Entry 8DLF (electron microscopy, 3.23 A resolution); this record covers chains A and B of the 6 polymer chains in the assembly.

# Chain A (and B)
Molecule: Epstein-Barr nuclear antigen 1
Organism: Human herpesvirus 4 strain B95-8
Notes: chain B of this document is another copy of the same molecule, construct and numbering; everything in this record applies to it too
UniProt: P03211 (EBNA1_EBVB9); residues 458-617 here = UniProt positions 458-617
Sequence (160 residues; each row starts with the number of its first residue):
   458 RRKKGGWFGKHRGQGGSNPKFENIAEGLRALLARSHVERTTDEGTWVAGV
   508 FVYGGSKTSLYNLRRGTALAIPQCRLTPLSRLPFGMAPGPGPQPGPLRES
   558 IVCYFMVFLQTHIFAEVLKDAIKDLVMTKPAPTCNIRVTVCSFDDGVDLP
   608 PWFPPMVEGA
UniProt features mapped onto this chain:
  - active site: Y518 (For site-specific DNA endonuclease activity)
  - binding site (DNA): K460, K461, Y518
  - site: R491 (Interaction dimer-dimer), Y518 (Interaction dimer-dimer. Required for episome maintenance and generation of immortalized B cells in the host)

# How chain A and chain B interact
Pairs across the interface (113):
  R469(A) - R538(B)
  R469(A) - R555(B)  hydrogen bond (backbone-side chain)
  R469(A) - E556(B)
  G470(A) - L554(B)
  G470(A) - R555(B)  hydrogen bond (backbone-backbone)
  Q471(A) - L554(B)
  Q471(A) - R555(B)  hydrogen bond
  G472(A) - L554(B)
  T497(A) - M543(B)  hydrogen bond
  G501(A) - M543(B)
  W503(A) - M543(B)
  F508(A) - M563(B)  hydrophobic
  F508(A) - F565(B)  hydrophobic
  F508(A) - F600(B)  hydrophobic
  Y510(A) - G603(B)  hydrogen bond (side chain-backbone)
  Y510(A) - V604(B)
  Y510(A) - D605(B)  hydrogen bond (side chain-backbone)
  R521(A) - L554(B)
  A525(A) - P553(B)
  A525(A) - L554(B)  hydrophobic
  C531(A) - P553(B)
  R532(A) - P540(B)
  R532(A) - F541(B)  hydrogen bond (side chain-backbone)
  R532(A) - G542(B)
  R532(A) - M543(B)
  R532(A) - P553(B)
  L533(A) - P553(B)  hydrogen bond (backbone-backbone)
  L533(A) - L554(B)  hydrophobic
  T534(A) - P540(B)
  T534(A) - Y561(B)
  S537(A) - P535(B)
  R538(A) - P535(B)
  L539(A) - F565(B)  hydrophobic
  L539(A) - V604(B)  hydrophobic
  L539(A) - L606(B)  hydrophobic
  P540(A) - R532(B)
  P540(A) - F565(B)  hydrophobic
  P540(A) - L606(B)
  F541(A) - L606(B)
  F541(A) - P608(B)
  G542(A) - W503(B)
  G542(A) - R532(B)  hydrogen bond (backbone-side chain)
  M543(A) - E500(B)
  M543(A) - G501(B)
  M543(A) - P608(B)
  P545(A) - P608(B)
  P545(A) - W609(B)
  P545(A) - F610(B)
  P545(A) - P611(B)
  P549(A) - M613(B)  hydrophobic
  Q550(A) - M613(B)
  P551(A) - R532(B)
  G552(A) - R532(B)
  P553(A) - P529(B)
  P553(A) - C531(B)
  P553(A) - R532(B)
  P553(A) - L533(B)
  L554(A) - R469(B)
  L554(A) - G470(B)
  L554(A) - G472(B)
  L554(A) - R521(B)
  L554(A) - R522(B)
  L554(A) - A525(B)  hydrophobic
  L554(A) - L533(B)  hydrophobic
  R555(A) - H468(B)
  R555(A) - R469(B)
  R555(A) - G470(B)
  R555(A) - Q471(B)  hydrogen bond
  E556(A) - R469(B)  salt bridge
  E556(A) - R521(B)  salt bridge
  E556(A) - L533(B)
  E556(A) - P535(B)
  S557(A) - L606(B)
  Y561(A) - Y561(B)  hydrogen bond
  M563(A) - M563(B)  hydrophobic
  F565(A) - P540(B)  hydrophobic
  E573(A) - D602(B)
  K576(A) - D602(B)
  R594(A) - D602(B)  hydrogen bond (side chain-backbone)
  R594(A) - G603(B)
  R594(A) - D605(B)  salt bridge
  T596(A) - F600(B)
  T596(A) - D602(B)
  T596(A) - G603(B)  hydrogen bond (side chain-backbone)
  V597(A) - D602(B)  hydrogen bond (backbone-side chain)
  C598(A) - F600(B)  hydrophobic
  S599(A) - S599(B)  hydrogen bond (backbone-side chain)
  F600(A) - V597(B)
  F600(A) - C598(B)  hydrophobic
  F600(A) - S599(B)
  D601(A) - V597(B)
  D601(A) - S599(B)
  D602(A) - V597(B)
  G603(A) - T596(B)  hydrogen bond (backbone-side chain)
  V604(A) - Y510(B)
  V604(A) - T596(B)
  D605(A) - Y510(B)  hydrogen bond (backbone-side chain)
  D605(A) - R594(B)  salt bridge
  L606(A) - G542(B)
  L606(A) - M543(B)  hydrogen bond (backbone-backbone)
  P607(A) - A544(B)  hydrophobic
  P607(A) - P545(B)
  P608(A) - P540(B)
  P608(A) - F541(B)
  P608(A) - G542(B)
  P608(A) - S557(B)
  W609(A) - F541(B)
  W609(A) - A544(B)  hydrophobic
  W609(A) - P549(B)
  W609(A) - Q550(B)
  W609(A) - P551(B)
  F610(A) - F541(B)  hydrophobic
  V614(A) - P549(B)  hydrophobic
Also at the interface, not in a pair above, chain A (62 interface residues in all): T498, R522, P529, Q530, P535, A544, V559, V595
Also at the interface, not in a pair above, chain B (56 interface residues in all): I528, T534, S537, Q567, P612

# Summary
The interface between chain A and chain B involves 62 residues on one side and 56 on the other; the contacts
include 18 hydrogen bonds and 4 salt bridges. Polar pairs include E556(A)-R469(B), E556(A)-R521(B) and
R594(A)-D605(B).
Both chains are Epstein-Barr nuclear antigen 1 (Human herpesvirus 4 strain B95-8). Entry 8DLF (EBNA1 DNA
binding domain (DBD) (458-617)+2 repeats of family repeat (FR) region) was determined by electron microscopy.
